9BI5 - chains D and A of the 4 polymer chains in the assembly; structure by electron microscopy, 3.50 A resolution.

# Chain D
Protein: DNA repair protein RAD50
Organism: Saccharomyces cerevisiae
Notes: EC 3.6.-.-
UniProtKB: P12753 (RAD50_YEAST); residue numbers follow UniProt; this construct covers 1-1312
Chain sequence (1312 residues; each row starts with the number of its first residue):
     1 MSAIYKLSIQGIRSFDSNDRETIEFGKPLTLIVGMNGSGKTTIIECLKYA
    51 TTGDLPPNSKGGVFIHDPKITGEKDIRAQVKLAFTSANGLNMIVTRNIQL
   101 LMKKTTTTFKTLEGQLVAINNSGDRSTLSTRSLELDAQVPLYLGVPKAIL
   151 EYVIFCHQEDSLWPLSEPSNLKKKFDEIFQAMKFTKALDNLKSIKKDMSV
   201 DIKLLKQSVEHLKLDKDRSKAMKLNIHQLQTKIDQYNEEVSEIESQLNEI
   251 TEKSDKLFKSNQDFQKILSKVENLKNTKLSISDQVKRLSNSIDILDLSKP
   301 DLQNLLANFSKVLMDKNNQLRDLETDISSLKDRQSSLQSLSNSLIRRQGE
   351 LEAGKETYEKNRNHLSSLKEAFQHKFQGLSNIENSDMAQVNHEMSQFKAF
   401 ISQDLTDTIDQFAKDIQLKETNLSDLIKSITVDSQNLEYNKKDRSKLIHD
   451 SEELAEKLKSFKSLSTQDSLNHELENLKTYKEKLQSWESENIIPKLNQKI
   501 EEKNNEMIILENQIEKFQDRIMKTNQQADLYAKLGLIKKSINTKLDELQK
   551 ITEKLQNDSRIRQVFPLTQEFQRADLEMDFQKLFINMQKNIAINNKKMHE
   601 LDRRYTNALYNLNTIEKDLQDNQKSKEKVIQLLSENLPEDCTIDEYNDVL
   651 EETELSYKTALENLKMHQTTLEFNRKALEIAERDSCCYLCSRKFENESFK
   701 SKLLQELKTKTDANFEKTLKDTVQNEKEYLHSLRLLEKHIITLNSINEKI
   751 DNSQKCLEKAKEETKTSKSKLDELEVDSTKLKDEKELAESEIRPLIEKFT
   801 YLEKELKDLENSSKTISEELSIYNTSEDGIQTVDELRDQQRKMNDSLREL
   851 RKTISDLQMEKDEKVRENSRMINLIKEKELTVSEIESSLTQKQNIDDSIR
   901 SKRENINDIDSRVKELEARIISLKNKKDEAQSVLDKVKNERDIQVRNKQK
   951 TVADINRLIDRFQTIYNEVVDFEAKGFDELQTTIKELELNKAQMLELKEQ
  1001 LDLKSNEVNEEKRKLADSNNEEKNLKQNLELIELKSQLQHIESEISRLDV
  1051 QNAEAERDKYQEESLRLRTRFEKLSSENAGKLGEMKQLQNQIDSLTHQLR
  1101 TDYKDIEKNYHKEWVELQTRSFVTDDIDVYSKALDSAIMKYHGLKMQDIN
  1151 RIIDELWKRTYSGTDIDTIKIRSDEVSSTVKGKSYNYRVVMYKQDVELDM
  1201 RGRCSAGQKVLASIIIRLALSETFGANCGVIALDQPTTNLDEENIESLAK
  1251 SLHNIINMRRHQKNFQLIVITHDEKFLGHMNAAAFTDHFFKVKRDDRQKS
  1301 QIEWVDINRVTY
Unresolved in the structure: 1-2, 212-1111, 1207, 1312
Differences from the reference sequence: engineered mutation Q1235 (Glu in P12753)
Small-molecule neighbours:
  - ATP (adenosine-5'-triphosphate), molecule 1: R13, S14, M35, N36, G37, S38, G39, K40, T41, T42, V63, F64, I65, D67, Q1235, H1272
  - ATP, molecule 2: D1165, I1166, M1191, K1193, L1198, R1203, C1204, S1205, A1206, Q1208, N1239

# Chain A
Protein: Double-strand break repair protein MRE11
Organism: Saccharomyces cerevisiae
UniProtKB: P32829 (MRE11_YEAST); residue numbers follow UniProt; this construct covers 1-692
Chain sequence (706 residues; numbered 1 to 706; the number before each row is that of its first residue):
     1 MDYPDPDTIRILITTDNHVGYNENDPITGDDSWKTFHEVMMLAKNNNVDM
    51 VVQSGDLFHVNKPSKKSLYQVLKTLRLCCMGDKPCELELLSDPSQVFHYD
   101 EFTNVNYEDPNFNISIPVFGISGNHDDASGDSLLCPMDILHATGLINHFG
   151 KVIESDKIKVVPLLFQKGSTKLALYGLAAVRDERLFRTFKDGGVTFEVPT
   201 MREGEWFNLMCVHQNHTGHTNTAFLPEQFLPDFLDMVIWGHEHECIPNLV
   251 HNPIKNFDVLQPGSSVATSLCEAEAQPKYVFILDIKYGEAPKMTPIPLET
   301 IRTFKMKSISLQDVPHLRPHDKDATSKYLIEQVEEMIRDANEETKQKLAD
   351 DGEGDMVAELPKPLIRLRVDYSAPSNTQSPIDYQVENPRRFSNRFVGRVA
   401 NGNNVVQFYKKRSPVTRSKKSGINGTSISDRDVEKLFSESGGELEVQTLV
   451 NDLLNKMQLSLLPEVGLNEAVKKFVDKDEKTALKEFISHEISNEVGILST
   501 NEEFLRTDDAEEMKALIKQVKRANSVRPTPPKENDETNFAFNGNGLDSFR
   551 SSNREVRTGSPDITQSHVDNESRITHISQAESSKPTSKPKRVRTATKKKI
   601 PAFSDSTVISDAENELGDNNDAQDDVDIDENDIIMVSTDEEDASYGLLNG
   651 RKTKTKTRPAASTKTASRRGKGRASRTPKTDILGSLLAKKRKYDYKDDDD
   701 KHHHHH
Unresolved in the structure: 1, 413-706
Differences from the reference sequence: expression tag (693-706)
Ion coordination: Mn2+ site 1: D16, H18, D56; Mn2+ site 2: N124, H213, H241

# Interface between chain D and chain A
Pairs across the interface (56; chain D residue first):
  G1143(D) with Q378(A)
  L1144(D) with Q378(A)
  Q1147(D) with Q378(A), hydrogen bond (side chain-backbone); P380(A)
  R1151(D) with Q378(A), hydrogen bond; D382(A); K410(A)
  D1154(D) with Y371(A), hydrogen bond (backbone-side chain)
  E1155(D) with Y371(A), hydrogen bond (backbone-side chain); Y409(A); K410(A), hydrogen bond (side chain-backbone)
  K1158(D) with Y371(A); F408(A)
  R1159(D) with Q407(A), hydrogen bond; F408(A)
  S1162(D) with P388(A); N403(A)
  G1163(D) with P388(A)
  T1164(D) with N387(A), hydrogen bond; P388(A)
  D1165(D) with N387(A), hydrogen bond (backbone-side chain); R389(A)
  I1166(D) with N387(A); R389(A)
  D1167(D) with K322(A), salt bridge; E386(A); N387(A), hydrogen bond (backbone-side chain)
  T1168(D) with Q384(A), hydrogen bond; V385(A)
  K1170(D) with P380(A), hydrogen bond (side chain-backbone); I381(A)
  Y1192(D) with K322(A); Q384(A)
  Q1194(D) with K322(A); R390(A)
  D1195(D) with K322(A), hydrogen bond (side chain-backbone)
  N1257(D) with H219(A), hydrogen bond
  M1258(D) with R412(A)
  R1260(D) with H219(A), hydrogen bond (side chain-backbone); T220(A); N221(A), hydrogen bond
  A1283(D) with R181(A)
  A1284(D) with R181(A); E183(A)
  F1285(D) with R181(A)
  T1286(D) with R181(A)
  D1287(D) with R181(A); R184(A), hydrogen bond (backbone-side chain)
  D1306(D) with R184(A), salt bridge
  I1307(D) with R184(A)
  N1308(D) with L133(A); R184(A), hydrogen bond
  T1311(D) with N61(A); K62(A); S129(A); G130(A)
Interface residues without a listed pair, chain D (36 interface residues in all): Y1161, K1193, A1282, R1309, V1310
Interface residues without a listed pair, chain A (35 interface residues in all): S155, R187, D321, R366, S379

# Overview
The interface between chain D and chain A involves 36 residues on one side and 35 on the other; the contacts
include 17 hydrogen bonds and 2 salt bridges. Among the polar pairs are D1167(D)-K322(A), D1306(D)-R184(A) and
Q1147(D)-Q378(A). Chain D binds ATP.
Chain D is DNA repair protein RAD50 and chain A is Double-strand break repair protein MRE11, both from
Saccharomyces cerevisiae; the structure, Apo form Mre11-Rad50 complex, was determined by electron microscopy.
